8FFR - chains A and W of the 12 polymer chains in the assembly; structure by X-ray diffraction, 3.49 A resolution.

[Chain A]
Molecule: Nucleoprotein
From: Rabies virus CVS-11
UniProtKB: A8VR20 (A8VR20_9RHAB); residues 1-450 here = UniProt positions 1-450
Chain sequence (450 residues; each row starts with the number of its first residue):
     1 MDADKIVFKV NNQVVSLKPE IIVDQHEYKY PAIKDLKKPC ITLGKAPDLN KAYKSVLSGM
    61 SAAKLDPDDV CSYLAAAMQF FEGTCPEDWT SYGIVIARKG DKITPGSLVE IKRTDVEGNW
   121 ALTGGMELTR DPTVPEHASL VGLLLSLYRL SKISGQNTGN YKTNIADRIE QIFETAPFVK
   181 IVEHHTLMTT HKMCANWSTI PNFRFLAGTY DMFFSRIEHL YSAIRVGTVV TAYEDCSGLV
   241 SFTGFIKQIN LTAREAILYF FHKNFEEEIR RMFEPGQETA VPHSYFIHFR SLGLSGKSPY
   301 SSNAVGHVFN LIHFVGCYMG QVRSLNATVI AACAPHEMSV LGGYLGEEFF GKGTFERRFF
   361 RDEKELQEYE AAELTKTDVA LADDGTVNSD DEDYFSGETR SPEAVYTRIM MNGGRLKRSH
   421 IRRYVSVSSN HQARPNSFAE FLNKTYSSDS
Disordered / not traced: 1-5, 373-397, 449-450

[Chain W]
Molecule: 99-nt RNA strand
Sequence (99 nucleotides; row label = number of the first residue in the row):
     1 CCCCCCCACC CACAAAAACC ACAACACCCA CAAACCCAAA AAACCCCACA ACCCCCCCAC
    61 ACCCCACCAA CCCCACAAAC CCCACACACC CCACAAAAC

[How chain A and chain W interact]
Pairs across the interface (44; chain A residue first):
  Arg-149(A) with A48(W), salt bridge to the phosphate; C49(W), salt bridge to the phosphate
  Lys-152(A) with A43(W), sugar contact
  Asn-157(A) with C46(W), base contact
  Thr-158(A) with C46(W), sugar contact
  Tyr-161(A) with C46(W), sugar contact; A48(W), hydrogen bond to the phosphate
  Arg-168(A) with A48(W), salt bridge to the phosphate; C49(W), salt bridge to the phosphate
  Ile-172(A) with C49(W), base contact
  Thr-199(A) with A41(W), base contact
  Arg-204(A) with A42(W), sugar contact
  Ser-222(A) with C49(W), base contact
  Ala-223(A) with C49(W), base contact
  Arg-225(A) with C49(W), sugar contact
  Val-226(A) with C49(W), hydrogen bond to the sugar
  Val-229(A) with A48(W), base contact; C49(W), sugar contact
  Val-230(A) with A48(W), base contact
  Ala-232(A) with A48(W), base contact
  Asp-235(A) with A42(W), hydrogen bond to the sugar; A43(W), phosphate contact; C44(W), phosphate contact
  Cys-236(A) with C44(W), hydrogen bond to the phosphate
  Ser-237(A) with C44(W), hydrogen bond to the phosphate
  Arg-290(A) with A42(W), hydrogen bond to the phosphate; A43(W), salt bridge to the phosphate
  Lys-297(A) with A42(W), salt bridge to the phosphate; A43(W), phosphate contact
  Ser-298(A) with A43(W), hydrogen bond to the phosphate
  Ser-301(A) with A43(W), sugar contact; C44(W), phosphate contact
  Ser-302(A) with C44(W), hydrogen bond to the phosphate
  Asn-303(A) with C44(W), base contact
  Phe-309(A) with C45(W), phosphate contact
  Arg-323(A) with C45(W), salt bridge to the phosphate
  Asn-326(A) with C45(W), sugar contact
  Ala-327(A) with C45(W), phosphate contact
  Thr-328(A) with C44(W), hydrogen bond to the base; C45(W), hydrogen bond to the phosphate
  Arg-434(A) with C45(W), hydrogen bond to the sugar; C46(W), base contact; C47(W), salt bridge to the phosphate
  Pro-435(A) with C46(W), base contact
Other interface residues (no listed pair), chain A (35 interface residues in all): Gln-156, Asn-160, Ile-330
Other interface residues (no listed pair), chain W (10 interface residues in all): A40

[In short]
35 residues of chain A and 10 residues of chain W are in contact; the contacts include 11 hydrogen bonds and 8
salt bridges. Polar contacts include Thr-328(A)/C44(W), Val-226(A)/C49(W) and Asp-235(A)/A42(W).
Here chain A is Nucleoprotein (Rabies virus CVS-11) and chain W is a 99-nt RNA strand. Entry 8FFR (Revised
structure of the rabies virus nucleoprotein-RNA complex) was determined by X-ray diffraction, deposited
together with 8B8V.
